Entry 4UU2 (X-ray diffraction, 1.49 A resolution); this record covers chains A and B.

Chain A (and B):
Name: Ferulic acid decarboxylase
From: Enterobacter sp
Notes: chain B of this document is another copy of the same molecule, construct and numbering; everything in this record applies to it too
UniProt: C6F3U5 (C6F3U5_9ENTR); numbering as in UniProt (aligned over 1-168)
Chain sequence (168 residues; numbered 1 to 168; the number before each row is that of its first residue):
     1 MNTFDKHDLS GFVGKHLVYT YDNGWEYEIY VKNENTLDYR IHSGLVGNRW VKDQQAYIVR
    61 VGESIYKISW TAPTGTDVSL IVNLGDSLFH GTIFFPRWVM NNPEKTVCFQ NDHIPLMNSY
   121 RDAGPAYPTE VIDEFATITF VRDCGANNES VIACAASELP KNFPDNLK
Disordered / not traced: 168
Construct notes: engineered mutation Ala72 (Glu in C6F3U5)
Small-molecule neighbours: glycine (GLY): Asp86, Ser87, Leu88
From the paper describing this entry:
  - mutagenesis - E72A: abolished catalytic activity
  - catalytic residues: Tyr19, Tyr21, Arg49, Thr74, Thr76 (proposed by the authors, not directly observed)
  - mutagenesis - Y19F, Y21F: decreased catalytic activity
  - mutagenesis - Y39F: unchanged catalytic activity

Interface between chain A and chain B:
Contacting residue pairs (63):
  Asn2(A) - Asp86(B)
  Phe4(A) - Asp86(B)
  Phe4(A) - Leu88(B)  hydrophobic
  Lys6(A) - Leu88(B)
  Lys6(A) - Phe135(B)
  His7(A) - Phe135(B)
  Tyr57(A) - Val131(B)  hydrophobic
  Tyr57(A) - Asp133(B)
  Val59(A) - His90(B)
  Val59(A) - Asp133(B)
  Val59(A) - Phe135(B)  hydrophobic
  Arg60(A) - Phe135(B)
  Val61(A) - Asn83(B)  hydrogen bond (backbone-side chain)
  Val61(A) - Leu88(B)
  Ile65(A) - Val61(B)
  Ile65(A) - Ile65(B)  hydrophobic
  Lys67(A) - Ser79(B)  hydrogen bond (side chain-backbone)
  Lys67(A) - Ile81(B)
  Lys67(A) - His90(B)  hydrogen bond
  Lys67(A) - Thr92(B)  hydrogen bond
  Ser69(A) - Thr92(B)
  Trp70(A) - Phe94(B)
  Thr71(A) - Thr129(B)
  Thr71(A) - Val131(B)
  Gly75(A) - Tyr127(B)
  Asp77(A) - Asp77(B)
  Asp77(A) - Phe94(B)
  Val78(A) - Phe94(B)
  Ser79(A) - Lys67(B)  hydrogen bond (backbone-side chain)
  Ser79(A) - Ser79(B)
  Ile81(A) - Val61(B)  hydrophobic
  Ile81(A) - Lys67(B)
  Ile81(A) - Ile81(B)  hydrophobic
  Asn83(A) - Val61(B)  hydrogen bond (side chain-backbone)
  Gly85(A) - Met1(B)
  Asp86(A) - Met1(B)
  Asp86(A) - Asn2(B)  hydrogen bond (side chain-backbone)
  Asp86(A) - Phe4(B)
  Leu88(A) - Phe4(B)  hydrophobic
  Leu88(A) - Lys6(B)
  Leu88(A) - Val61(B)
  His90(A) - Val59(B)
  His90(A) - Lys67(B)  hydrogen bond
  Gly91(A) - Lys67(B)
  Thr92(A) - Lys67(B)  hydrogen bond
  Thr92(A) - Ser69(B)
  Phe94(A) - Trp70(B)
  Phe94(A) - Thr71(B)
  Phe94(A) - Asp77(B)
  Phe94(A) - Val78(B)
  Arg121(A) - Tyr127(B)
  Ala126(A) - Tyr127(B)
  Tyr127(A) - Gly75(B)
  Tyr127(A) - Arg121(B)
  Tyr127(A) - Ala126(B)
  Val131(A) - Tyr57(B)  hydrophobic
  Val131(A) - Thr71(B)
  Asp133(A) - Tyr57(B)
  Asp133(A) - Val59(B)
  Phe135(A) - Lys6(B)
  Phe135(A) - His7(B)
  Phe135(A) - Val59(B)  hydrophobic
  Phe135(A) - Arg60(B)
Other interface residues (no listed pair), chain A (35 interface residues in all): Gly62, Asp122, Thr129
Other interface residues (no listed pair), chain B (37 interface residues in all): Gly62, Leu80, Gly91, Pro96, Asp122

Summary:
The interface between chain A and chain B involves 35 residues on one side and 37 on the other, with 9
hydrogen bonds. Polar contacts include Val61(A)-Asn83(B), Lys67(A)-Ser79(B) and Lys67(A)-His90(B). The paper
reports catalytic residues Tyr19(A), Tyr21(A) and Arg49(A) among others; Y19F and Y21F of chain A reduce
catalytic activity; 4 substitutions were tested in all.
Both chains are Ferulic acid decarboxylase (Enterobacter sp). Entry 4UU2 (Ferulic acid decarboxylase from
Enterobacter sp., single mutant) was determined by X-ray diffraction (same publication as 4UU3).
